PDB entry 1EZV | X-ray diffraction, 2.30 A resolution | chains X and Y of the 11 polymer chains in the assembly

== Chain X ==
Molecule: Heavy chain (vh) of fv-fragment
Organism: Mus musculus
Amino-acid sequence (127 residues; each row starts with the number of its first residue):
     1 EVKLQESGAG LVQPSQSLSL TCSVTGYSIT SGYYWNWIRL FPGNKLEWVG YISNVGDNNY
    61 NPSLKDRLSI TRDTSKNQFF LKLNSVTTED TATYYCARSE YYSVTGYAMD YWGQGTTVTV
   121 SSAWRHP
Cystine bridges: Cys22-Cys96

== Chain Y ==
Molecule: Light chain (vl) of fv-fragment
Organism: Mus musculus
Amino-acid sequence (107 residues; numbered 1 to 107; the number before each row is that of its first residue):
     1 DIELTQTPVS LAASLGDRVT ISCRASQDIN NFLNWYQQKP DGTIKLLIYY TSRLHAGVPS
    61 RFSGSGSGTD YSLTISNLEP EDIATYFCQH HIKFPWTFGA GTKLEIK
Cystine bridges: Cys23-Cys88

== Interface between chain X and chain Y ==
Pairs across the interface (39):
  Asn36(X) with Trp96(Y)
  Leu40(X) with Gln38(Y)
  Asn44(X) with Thr85(Y); Phe87(Y); Ala100(Y)
  Leu46(X) with Phe87(Y), hydrophobic; Phe98(Y), hydrophobic
  Trp48(X) with Pro95(Y), hydrophobic; Trp96(Y)
  Tyr51(X) with Phe94(Y), hydrophobic
  Asn59(X) with Phe94(Y)
  Asn61(X) with Pro95(Y)
  Pro62(X) with Pro95(Y)
  Tyr95(X) with Gly42(Y), hydrogen bond (side chain-backbone); Ile44(Y), hydrophobic
  Ser99(X) with Trp96(Y)
  Val104(X) with Phe32(Y); Tyr50(Y)
  Thr105(X) with Phe32(Y); Tyr50(Y); Arg53(Y); His91(Y), hydrogen bond (backbone-side chain)
  Gly106(X) with Phe32(Y); His91(Y)
  Tyr107(X) with Asn34(Y); His91(Y), hydrogen bond (backbone-side chain); Phe94(Y); Trp96(Y), hydrophobic
  Ala108(X) with Asn34(Y); Tyr49(Y), hydrophobic
  Met109(X) with Tyr36(Y), hydrogen bond (backbone-side chain); Leu46(Y); Gln89(Y); Trp96(Y), hydrophobic; Phe98(Y), hydrophobic
  Asp110(X) with Leu46(Y); His55(Y)
  Trp112(X) with Tyr36(Y), hydrophobic; Ile44(Y), hydrophobic
Interface residues without a listed pair, chain X (22 interface residues in all): Ile38, Glu47, Gln114
Interface residues without a listed pair, chain Y (22 interface residues in all): Lys45, Gly101

== In short ==
The chain X/chain Y interface involves 22 residues from each chain, with 4 hydrogen bonds. Polar contacts
include Tyr95(X)-Gly42(Y), Thr105(X)-His91(Y) and Tyr107(X)-His91(Y).
Chain X is Heavy chain (vh) of fv-fragment and chain Y is Light chain (vl) of fv-fragment, both from Mus
musculus; the structure, Structure of the yeast cytochrome BC1 complex co-crystallized with an antibody
fv-fragment, was determined by X-ray diffraction.
